PDB entry 6SW1 | X-ray diffraction, 1.80 A resolution | chain A

== Chain A ==
Molecule: Probable FAD-dependent monooxygenase
From: Pseudomonas aeruginosa (strain ATCC 15692 / DSM 22644 / CIP 104116 / JCM 14847 / LMG 12228 / 1C / PRS 101 / PAO1)
Reference sequence: Q9HWJ1 (Q9HWJ1_PSEAE); residue numbers follow UniProt; this construct covers 1-398
Chain sequence (398 residues; each row starts with the number of its first residue):
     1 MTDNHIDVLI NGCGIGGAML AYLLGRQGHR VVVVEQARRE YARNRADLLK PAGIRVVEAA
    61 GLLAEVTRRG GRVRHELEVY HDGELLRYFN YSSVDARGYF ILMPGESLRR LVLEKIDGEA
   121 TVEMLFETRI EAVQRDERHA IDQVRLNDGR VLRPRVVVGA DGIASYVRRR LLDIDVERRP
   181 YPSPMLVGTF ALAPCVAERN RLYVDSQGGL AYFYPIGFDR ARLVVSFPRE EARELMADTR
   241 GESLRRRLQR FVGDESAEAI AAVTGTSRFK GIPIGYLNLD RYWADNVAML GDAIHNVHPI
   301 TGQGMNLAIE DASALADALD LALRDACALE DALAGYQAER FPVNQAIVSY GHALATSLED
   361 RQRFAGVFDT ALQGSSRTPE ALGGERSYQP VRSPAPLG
Unresolved in the structure: 1-3, 371-398
Differences from the reference sequence: engineered mutation Y41 (Arg in Q9HWJ1), R43 (Ile in Q9HWJ1), R45 (Gly in Q9HWJ1), G105 (Cys in Q9HWJ1)
Residues lining bound ligands: FAD (flavin-adenine dinucleotide): N11, G12, C13, G14, I15, G16, G17, V34, E35, Q36, A37, Y41, R43, N44, R45, A46, T128, R129, A160, D161, G162, Y166, V187, G271, I272, P273, L290, G291, D292, P299, G302, Q303, G304, M305, A308
What the authors report for this chain:
  - binding site for flavin-adenine dinucleotide: R45
  - contacts within the chain: R45-E106 (hydrogen bond)
  - conformationally variable residues (loop rearrangement): E40 to A46
  - mutagenesis - P273A (Kd 64 uM): decreased binding to flavin-adenine dinucleotide
  - mutagenesis - P273A: decreased catalytic activity on FAD reductase HpaC

== In short ==
Ligands of chain A: flavin-adenine dinucleotide. From the paper: a binding site for flavin-adenine
dinucleotide at R45; P273A reduces binding to flavin-adenine dinucleotide.
Chain A is Probable FAD-dependent monooxygenase (Pseudomonas aeruginosa (strain ATCC 15692 / DSM 22644 / CIP
104116 / JCM 14847 / LMG 12228 / 1C / PRS 101 / PAO1)); the structure, Crystal Structure of P. aeruginosa
PqsL: R41Y, I43R, G45R, C105G mutant, was determined by X-ray diffraction, deposited together with 6SW2.
